3X1V - chains J and A of the 10 polymer chains in the assembly; structure by X-ray diffraction, 2.92 A resolution.

== Chain J ==
Molecule: 146-nt DNA strand
Sequence (146 nucleotides; each row starts with the number of its first residue):
   147 ATCAATATCC ACCTGCAGAT TCTACCAAAA GTGTATTTGG AAACTGCTCC ATCAAAAGGC
   207 ATGTTCAGCT GAATTCAGCT GAACATGCCT TTTGATGGAG CAGTTTCCAA ATACACTTTT
   267 GGTAGAATCT GCAGGTGGAT ATTGAT
Bound ions: Mn2+ site 1: DG185, DG186; Mn2+ site 2 near DG267 (its only coordinating residue here); Mn2+ site 3 near DG280 (its only coordinating residue here)

== Chain A ==
Protein: Histone H3.1
Organism: Homo sapiens
UniProt: P68431 (H31_HUMAN); residues 1-135 here correspond to UniProt positions 2-136 (UniProt number = residue number + 1)
Sequence (135 residues; row label = number of the first residue in the row):
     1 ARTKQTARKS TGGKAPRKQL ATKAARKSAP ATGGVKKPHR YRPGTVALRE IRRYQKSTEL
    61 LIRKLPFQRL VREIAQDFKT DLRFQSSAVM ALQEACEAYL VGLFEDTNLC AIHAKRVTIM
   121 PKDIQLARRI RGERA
Not modelled in the structure: 1-37
Swiss-Prot annotation at these positions:
  - modified residue: Arg-2 (Asymmetric dimethylarginine), Thr-3 (Phosphothreonine), Lys-4 (Allysine), Gln-5 (5-glutamyl dopamine), Thr-6 (Phosphothreonine), Arg-8 (Citrulline), Lys-9 (N6,N6,N6-trimethyllysine), Ser-10 (ADP-ribosylserine), Thr-11 (Phosphothreonine), Lys-14 (N6-(2-hydroxyisobutyryl)lysine), Arg-17 (Asymmetric dimethylarginine), Lys-18 (N6-(2-hydroxyisobutyryl)lysine), Lys-23 (N6-(2-hydroxyisobutyryl)lysine), Arg-26 (Citrulline), Lys-27 (N6,N6,N6-trimethyllysine), Ser-28 (ADP-ribosylserine), Lys-36 (N6,N6,N6-trimethyllysine), Lys-37 (N6-methyllysine), Tyr-41 (Phosphotyrosine), Lys-56 (N6,N6,N6-trimethyllysine) and 8 more in UniProt
  - lipidation: Lys-18 (N6-decanoyllysine)

== Chain J / chain A interface ==
Residue-residue contacts (26; chain J residue first):
  DA153(J) / His-39(A)  sugar contact
  DA153(J) / Tyr-41(A)  hydrogen bond to the sugar
  DT154(J) / Tyr-41(A)  sugar contact
  DT154(J) / Arg-49(A)  hydrogen bond to the phosphate
  DC155(J) / Arg-49(A)  salt bridge to the phosphate
  DC155(J) / Arg-53(A)  salt bridge to the phosphate
  DC156(J) / Lys-56(A)  salt bridge to the phosphate
  DA228(J) / Pro-43(A)  phosphate contact
  DA228(J) / Gly-44(A)  hydrogen bond to the phosphate
  DA229(J) / Arg-40(A)  hydrogen bond to the base
  DA229(J) / Tyr-41(A)  sugar contact
  DA229(J) / Pro-43(A)  sugar contact
  DA229(J) / Gly-44(A)  hydrogen bond to the phosphate
  DA229(J) / Thr-45(A)  hydrogen bond to the phosphate
  DA229(J) / Val-46(A)  hydrogen bond to the phosphate
  DA229(J) / Ala-47(A)  hydrogen bond to the phosphate
  DC230(J) / Arg-40(A)  hydrogen bond to the sugar
  DC230(J) / Tyr-41(A)  hydrogen bond to the phosphate
  DC230(J) / Val-46(A)  phosphate contact
  DT237(J) / Arg-63(A)  hydrogen bond to the phosphate
  DT237(J) / Leu-65(A)  sugar contact
  DT237(J) / Pro-66(A)  phosphate contact
  DT237(J) / Arg-69(A)  salt bridge to the phosphate
  DT238(J) / Arg-63(A)  salt bridge to the phosphate
  DT238(J) / Lys-64(A)  hydrogen bond to the phosphate
  DT238(J) / Leu-65(A)  hydrogen bond to the phosphate
Other interface residues (no listed pair), chain J (12 interface residues in all): DT152, DT239, DC247
Other interface residues (no listed pair), chain A (18 interface residues in all): Arg-42, Arg-83

== Overview ==
12 residues of chain J and 18 residues of chain A are in contact, with 13 hydrogen bonds and 5 salt bridges.
Polar pairs include DA229(J)/Arg-40(A), DA153(J)/Tyr-41(A) and DC230(J)/Arg-40(A). The Mn2+ site 1 is built by
DG185(J) and DG186(J).
Here chain J is a 146-nt DNA strand and chain A is Histone H3.1 (Homo sapiens). Entry 3X1V (Crystal structure
of nucleosome core particle in the presence of histone variant involved in reprogramming) was determined by
X-ray diffraction, deposited together with 3X1S, 3X1T and 3X1U.
